PDB entry 7ZWC | electron microscopy, 3.20 A resolution | chains U and V of the 10 polymer chains in the assembly

# Chain U
Molecule: Transcription initiation factor IIA subunit 1
From: Homo sapiens
Reference sequence: P52655 (TF2AA_HUMAN); residue numbers follow UniProt; this construct covers 1-376
Chain sequence (376 residues; row label = number of the first residue in the row):
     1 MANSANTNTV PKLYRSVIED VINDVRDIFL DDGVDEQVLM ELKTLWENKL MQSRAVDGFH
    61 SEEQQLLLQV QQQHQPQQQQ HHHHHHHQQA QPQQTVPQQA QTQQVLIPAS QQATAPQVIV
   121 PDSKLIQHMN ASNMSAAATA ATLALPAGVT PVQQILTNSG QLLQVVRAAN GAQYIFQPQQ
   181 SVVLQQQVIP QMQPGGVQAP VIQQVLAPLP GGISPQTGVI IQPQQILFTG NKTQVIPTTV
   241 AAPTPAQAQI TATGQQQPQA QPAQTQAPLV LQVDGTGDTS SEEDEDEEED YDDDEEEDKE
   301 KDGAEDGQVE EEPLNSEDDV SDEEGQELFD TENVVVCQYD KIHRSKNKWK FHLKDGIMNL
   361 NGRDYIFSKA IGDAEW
Unresolved in the structure: 1-8, 52-331
UniProt features mapped onto this chain:
  - binding site (DNA): H343, R344
  - site: D274, G275 (Cleavage)
  - modified residue: A2 (N-acetylalanine), S280 (Phosphoserine), S281 (Phosphoserine), S316 (Phosphoserine), S321 (Phosphoserine)
  - natural variant: L30 (L30V: In a breast cancer sample)
  - mutagenesis: V270 (V270A: Slightly affects cleavage and yields elevated levels of the precursor), Q272 (Q272A: Abolishes cleavage), V273 (V273A: Abolishes cleavage), D274 (D274A: Abolishes cleavage), G275 (G275A: Abolishes cleavage), T276 (T276A: Does not affect cleavage), G277 (G277A: Does not affect cleavage), D278 (D278A: Significant reduction of cleavage), S280 (S280A: Slightly affects cleavage, yields elevated levels of the precursor. Eliminates phosphorylation; when associated with A-281; A-316 and A-321), S281 (S281A: Eliminates phosphorylation; when associated with A-280; A-316 and A-321), E282 (E282A: Slightly affects cleavage and yields elevated levels of the precursor), S316 (S316A: Strongly reduces phosphorylation; when associated with A-321. Eliminates phosphorylation; when associated with A-280; A-281 and A-321), 1 further mutagenesis entry in UniProt

# Chain V
Molecule: Transcription initiation factor IIA subunit 2
From: Homo sapiens
Reference sequence: P52657 (T2AG_HUMAN); residues 1-109 here = UniProt positions 1-109
Chain sequence (109 residues; row label = number of the first residue in the row):
     1 MAYQLYRNTT LGNSLQESLD ELIQSQQITP QLALQVLLQF DKAINAALAQ RVRNRVNFRG
    61 SLNTYRFCDN VWTFVLNDVE FREVTELIKV DKVKIVACDG KNTGSNTTE
Unresolved in the structure: 1-2, 100-109

# Interface between chain U and chain V
Contacting residue pairs (111; chain U residue first):
  L13(U) with L48(V), hydrophobic; V52(V), hydrophobic
  Y14(U) with T10(V); L11(V), hydrophobic
  S16(U) with R51(V), hydrogen bond
  V17(U) with L11(V), hydrophobic; I44(V), hydrophobic; A47(V), hydrophobic
  D20(U) with R51(V), salt bridge
  V21(U) with F40(V), hydrophobic; A43(V), hydrophobic
  D24(U) with Q39(V), hydrogen bond
  V25(U) with V36(V), hydrophobic; Q39(V)
  I28(U) with L32(V), hydrophobic
  F29(U) with I28(V), hydrophobic; L32(V), hydrophobic; V36(V), hydrophobic
  D32(U) with L32(V)
  V34(U) with Q27(V)
  V38(U) with Q27(V)
  E41(U) with L22(V)
  L42(U) with S18(V); L22(V), hydrophobic
  L45(U) with S18(V); E21(V)
  W46(U) with L11(V), hydrogen bond (side chain-backbone); S14(V), hydrogen bond; L15(V); F40(V), hydrophobic
  K49(U) with E17(V), hydrogen bond (side chain-backbone); S18(V); E21(V), salt bridge
  L50(U) with L11(V), hydrophobic; S14(V)
  E332(U) with K92(V), salt bridge
  N333(U) with V90(V); K92(V), hydrogen bond (side chain-backbone); V93(V); K94(V), hydrogen bond (backbone-backbone)
  V334(U) with K94(V)
  V335(U) with V93(V), hydrophobic; K94(V), hydrogen bond (backbone-backbone); I95(V); V96(V), hydrogen bond (backbone-backbone)
  V336(U) with T9(V); V96(V)
  C337(U) with L5(V); I95(V), hydrophobic; V96(V), hydrogen bond (backbone-backbone); A97(V); C98(V), hydrogen bond (backbone-backbone)
  Q338(U) with Y6(V), hydrogen bond; N45(V), hydrogen bond; C98(V); D99(V)
  Y339(U) with N70(V); W72(V); A97(V), hydrophobic; C98(V), hydrophobic; D99(V)
  I342(U) with W72(V); F74(V), hydrophobic
  W349(U) with L62(V); Y65(V), hydrophobic; W72(V), hydrophobic
  F351(U) with F58(V), hydrophobic; F74(V), hydrophobic
  L353(U) with F58(V), hydrophobic
  K354(U) with D99(V)
  D355(U) with L48(V); A49(V)
  I357(U) with L48(V), hydrophobic
  M358(U) with F81(V), hydrophobic
  L360(U) with F81(V), hydrophobic; I88(V), hydrophobic; V90(V), hydrophobic
  N361(U) with I88(V); K89(V); V90(V)
  D364(U) with T10(V), hydrogen bond
  Y365(U) with E83(V)
  I366(U) with V52(V), hydrophobic; N54(V), hydrogen bond (backbone-side chain); E83(V)
  F367(U) with V52(V); N54(V); V56(V), hydrophobic
  S368(U) with V52(V), hydrogen bond (side chain-backbone); R53(V); N54(V), hydrogen bond (side chain-backbone)
  K369(U) with N54(V); R55(V); V56(V), hydrogen bond (backbone-backbone)
  A370(U) with V56(V); F58(V), hydrophobic
  I371(U) with V56(V), hydrogen bond (backbone-backbone); N57(V), hydrogen bond (backbone-side chain); F58(V)
  G372(U) with F58(V)
  D373(U) with F58(V), hydrogen bond (backbone-backbone); R59(V); G60(V), hydrogen bond (backbone-backbone)
  A374(U) with G60(V); L62(V); L76(V), hydrophobic
  E375(U) with G60(V), hydrogen bond (backbone-backbone); S61(V); L62(V), hydrogen bond (backbone-backbone)
  W376(U) with L62(V); N63(V), hydrogen bond (side chain-backbone)
Also at the interface, not in a pair above, chain U (54 interface residues in all): I18, D340, G356, N359
Also at the interface, not in a pair above, chain V (59 interface residues in all): Y3, L19, Q35, T64, F67

# Overview
54 residues of chain U face 59 of chain V across their interface; the contacts include 25 hydrogen bonds and 3
salt bridges. Among the polar pairs are D20(U)-R51(V), K49(U)-E21(V) and E332(U)-K92(V).
Chain U is Transcription initiation factor IIA subunit 1 and chain V is Transcription initiation factor IIA
subunit 2, both from Homo sapiens; the structure, Structure of SNAPc:TBP-TFIIA-TFIIB sub-complex bound to U5
snRNA promoter, was determined by electron microscopy, deposited together with 7ZXE.
